6CW9 - chains C and A of the 4 polymer chains in the assembly; structure by X-ray diffraction, 2.00 A resolution.

[Chain C]
Name: Chimeric T cell antigen receptor alpha chain. Va14, Va24, Ja18
From: Mus musculus
Sequence (203 residues; each row starts with the number of its first residue):
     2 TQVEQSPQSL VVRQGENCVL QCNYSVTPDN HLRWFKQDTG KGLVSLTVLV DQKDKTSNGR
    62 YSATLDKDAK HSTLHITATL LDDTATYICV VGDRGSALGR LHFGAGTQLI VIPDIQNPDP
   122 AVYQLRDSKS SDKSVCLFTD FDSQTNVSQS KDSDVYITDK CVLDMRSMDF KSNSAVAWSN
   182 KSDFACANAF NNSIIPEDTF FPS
Disulfides: Cys23-Cys90, Cys137-Cys187
Ligand contacts: 7LM (N-[(2S,3S,4R)-1-(alpha-D-galactopyranosyloxy)-3,4-dihydroxy-16-phenylhexadecan-2-yl]octanamide): Pro29, Asp30, Asn31, Asp94, Arg95, Gly96

[Chain A]
Name: Antigen-presenting glycoprotein CD1d1
From: Mus musculus
UniProtKB: A0A0R4J090 (A0A0R4J090_MOUSE); residues 6-279 here correspond to UniProt positions 24-297 (UniProt number = residue number + 18)
Sequence (274 residues; numbered 6 to 279; the number before each row is that of its first residue):
     6 KNYTFRCLQM SSFANRSWSR TDSVVWLGDL QTHRWSNDSA TISFTKPWSQ GKLSNQQWEK
    66 LQHMFQVYRV SFTRDIQELV KMMSPKEDYP IEIQLSAGCE MYPGNASESF LHVAFQGKYV
   126 VRFWGTSWQT VPGAPSWLDL PIKVLNADQG TSATVQMLLN DTCPLFVRGL LEAGKSDLEK
   186 QEKPVAWLSS VPSSAHGHRQ LVCHVSGFYP KPVWVMWMRG DQEQQGTHRG DFLPNADETW
   246 YLQATLDVEA GEEAGLACRV KHSSLGGQDI ILYW
Disulfides: Cys104-Cys168, Cys208-Cys263
Glycans and other covalent adducts: N-acetylglucosamine (NAG) linked to Asn20, Asn42; glycan linked to Asn165
Ligand contacts: 7LM (N-[(2S,3S,4R)-1-(alpha-D-galactopyranosyloxy)-3,4-dihydroxy-16-phenylhexadecan-2-yl]octanamide): Met69, Val72, Tyr73, Ser76, Phe77, Asp80, Ile81, Leu84, Val85, Ile96, Ile98, Leu100, Leu116, Val118, Phe120, Trp133, Trp142, Leu143, Pro146, Leu150, Asp153, Gly155, Thr156, Thr159, Val160, Leu163

[Interface between chain C and chain A]
Residue-residue contacts (16; chain C residue first):
  Pro29(C) with Ser76(A)
  Asp94(C) with Arg79(A), salt bridge
  Arg95(C) with Ser76(A), hydrogen bond (side chain-backbone); Arg79(A); Asp80(A), salt bridge
  Gly96(C) with Ala152(A); Asp153(A)
  Ser97(C) with Val149(A)
  Leu99(C) with Arg79(A), hydrogen bond (backbone-side chain); Asp80(A); Glu83(A); Met87(A), hydrophobic; Val149(A), hydrophobic
  Gly100(C) with Arg79(A)
  Arg101(C) with Arg79(A); Glu83(A), salt bridge
Other interface residues (no listed pair), chain C (10 interface residues in all): Thr28, Asn31
Other interface residues (no listed pair), chain A (11 interface residues in all): Val72, Leu84, Lys86

[Overview]
10 residues of chain C and 11 residues of chain A are in contact, with 2 hydrogen bonds and 3 salt bridges.
Among the polar pairs are Asp94(C)-Arg79(A), Arg95(C)-Asp80(A) and Arg101(C)-Glu83(A). Compound 7LM is bound
between chain C and chain A.
Here chain C is Chimeric T cell antigen receptor alpha chain. Va14, Va24, Ja18 and chain A is
Antigen-presenting glycoprotein CD1d1, both from Mus musculus. Entry 6CW9 (Structure of alpha-GC[8,16P] bound
by CD1d and in complex with the Va14Vb8.2 TCR) was determined by X-ray diffraction (same publication as 6C5M,
6C69, 6C6A, 6C6C, 6C6E, 6C6H and 10 further entries).
